Entry 6D9Z (X-ray diffraction, 3.40 A resolution); this record covers chains B and C of the 6 polymer chains in the assembly.

Chain B (and C):
Name: Sulfate transporter CysZ
Source organism: Pseudomonas denitrificans (nomen rejiciendum)
Notes: chain C of this document is another copy of the same molecule, construct and numbering; everything in this record applies to it too
UniProt: M4XKU7 (M4XKU7_9PSED); numbering as in UniProt (aligned over 1-246)
Chain sequence (246 residues; each row starts with the number of its first residue):
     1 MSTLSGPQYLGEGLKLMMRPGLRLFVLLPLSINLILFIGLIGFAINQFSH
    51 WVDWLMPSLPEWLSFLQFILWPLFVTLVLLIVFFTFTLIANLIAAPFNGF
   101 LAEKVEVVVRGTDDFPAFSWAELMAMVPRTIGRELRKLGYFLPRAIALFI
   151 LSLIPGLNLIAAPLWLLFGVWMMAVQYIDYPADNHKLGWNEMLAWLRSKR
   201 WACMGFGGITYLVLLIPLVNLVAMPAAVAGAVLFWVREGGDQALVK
Unresolved in the structure: 1-2, 239-246 (chain C: 1, 243-246)
Reported in the primary citation:
  - contacts within the chain: Glu106-Asn184
  - binding site for octyl beta-D-glucopyranoside: Gly21, Leu22, Arg23 (proposed by the authors, not directly observed)

Interface between chain B and chain C:
Contacting residue pairs - 15 pairs, chain B then chain C:
  Leu14(B) - Ile45(C)  hydrophobic
  Met18(B) - Asn46(C)
  Leu30(B) - Leu34(C)  hydrophobic
  Leu34(B) - Leu30(C)  hydrophobic
  Leu34(B) - Leu34(C)  hydrophobic
  Phe37(B) - Leu218(C)
  Phe37(B) - Leu221(C)  hydrophobic
  Ile41(B) - Val222(C)  hydrophobic
  Ile45(B) - Leu14(C)  hydrophobic
  Ile45(B) - Met18(C)  hydrophobic
  Ile45(B) - Val222(C)  hydrophobic
  Asn46(B) - Met18(C)
  Leu79(B) - Val219(C)  hydrophobic
  Leu218(B) - Phe37(C)
  Val222(B) - Ile41(C)  hydrophobic
Also at the interface, not in a pair above, chain B (14 interface residues in all): Ile38, Phe83, Val219
Also at the interface, not in a pair above, chain C (14 interface residues in all): Ile38, Phe86

Summary:
The chain B/chain C interface involves 14 residues from each chain. The paper reports a binding site for octyl
beta-D-glucopyranoside at Gly21(B), Leu22(B) and Arg23(B); contacts within the chain involving Glu106(B) and
Asn184(B).
Chain B and chain C are both Sulfate transporter CysZ (Pseudomonas denitrificans (nomen rejiciendum)); the
structure, Structure of CysZ, a sulfate permease from Pseudomonas Denitrificans, was determined by X-ray
diffraction (same publication as 6D79).
